PDB entry 4CN5 | X-ray diffraction, 2.00 A resolution | chains A and C of the 4 polymer chains in the assembly

[Chain A]
Name: Retinoic acid receptor rxr-alpha
Organism: Homo sapiens
Notes: fragment: dna-binding domain, residues 126-212
UniProtKB: P19793 (RXRA_HUMAN); numbering as in UniProt (aligned over 130-212)
Amino-acid sequence (87 residues; each row starts with the number of its first residue):
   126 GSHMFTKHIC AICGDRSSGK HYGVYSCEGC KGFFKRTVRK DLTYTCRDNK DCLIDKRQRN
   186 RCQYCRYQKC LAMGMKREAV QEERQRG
Not modelled in the structure: 126-128, 210-212
Differences from the reference sequence: expression tag (126-129)
Metal / ion sites: Zn2+ site 1: Cys-135, Cys-138, Cys-152, Cys-155; Zn2+ site 2: Cys-171, Cys-177, Cys-187, Cys-190
Curated features (UniProtKB/Swiss-Prot):
  - DNA-binding region: Cys-135 to Met-200 (Nuclear receptor)
  - zinc finger (NR C4-type): Cys-135 to Cys-155, Cys-171 to Cys-195
  - region: Lys-160 to Lys-165 (Nuclear localization signal), Lys-201 to Gly-212 (Hinge)
  - binding site (Zn(2+)): Cys-135, Cys-138, Cys-152, Cys-155, Cys-171, Cys-177, Cys-187, Cys-190
  - modified residue: Lys-145 (N6-acetyllysine)
Reported in the primary citation:
  - conformationally variable residues (side-chain flip): Lys-160, Arg-209
  - binding site for the 17-nt DNA strand (chain C): Lys-156, Arg-209

[Chain C]
Molecule: 17-nt DNA strand
Sequence (17 nucleotides; each row starts with the number of its first residue):
     1 TGGGGTCAGA GTTCAAT
Metal / ion sites: K+ site 1: DT6, DC7; K+ site 2: DA8, DG9; K+ site 3: DT13, DC14

[Interface between chain A and chain C]
Contacting residue pairs - 18 pairs, chain A then chain C:
  Ser-143(A) with DT1(C), sugar contact
  Gly-144(A) with DG2(C), phosphate contact
  Lys-145(A) with DG2(C), hydrogen bond to the phosphate
  His-146(A) with DG3(C), phosphate contact
  Tyr-147(A) with DG3(C), hydrogen bond to the phosphate; DG4(C), hydrogen bond to the phosphate
  Lys-156(A) with DG4(C), hydrogen bond to the base
  Lys-160(A) with DG4(C), phosphate contact; DG5(C), salt bridge to the phosphate
  Arg-164(A) with DG4(C), salt bridge to the phosphate; DG5(C), salt bridge to the phosphate
  Ala-204(A) with DG3(C), sugar contact
  Val-205(A) with DG4(C), phosphate contact
  Gln-206(A) with DG3(C), phosphate contact; DG4(C), hydrogen bond to the phosphate
  Glu-208(A) with DG5(C), phosphate contact
  Arg-209(A) with DG4(C), hydrogen bond to the sugar; DG5(C), hydrogen bond to the phosphate
Interface residues without a listed pair, chain A (15 interface residues in all): Gly-148, Glu-153
Interface residues without a listed pair, chain C (6 interface residues in all): DT6

[In short]
The interface between chain A and chain C involves 15 residues on one side and 6 on the other, with 7 hydrogen
bonds and 3 salt bridges. Among the polar pairs are Lys-156(A)/DG4(C), Arg-209(A)/DG4(C) and
Lys-145(A)/DG2(C). From the paper: a binding site for the 17-nt DNA strand (chain C) at Lys-156(A) and
Arg-209(A); conformational variability at Lys-160(A) and Arg-209(A).
Chain A is Retinoic acid receptor rxr-alpha (Homo sapiens) and chain C is a 17-nt DNA strand; the structure,
Crystal Structure of the Human Retinoid X Receptor DNA-Binding Domain Bound to the Human Nr1d1 Response ...,
was determined by X-ray diffraction, deposited together with 4CN3 and 4CN7.
